Entry 1O7D (X-ray diffraction, 2.70 A resolution); this record covers chains C and D of the 5 polymer chains in the assembly.

# Chain C
Name: Lysosomal alpha-mannosidase
From: Bos taurus
Notes: EC 3.2.1.24; fragment: alpha-mannosidase c peptide, residues 432-590
Reference sequence: Q29451 (MA2B1_BOVIN); the author numbering skips numbers that UniProt does not, so the offset changes along the chain: 431-558 = UniProt 433-560; 563-593 = UniProt 561-591
Chain sequence (159 residues; row label = number of the first residue in the row; note: 4 numbers in that range are skipped by the numbering (no residue carries them; nothing is unmodelled there)):
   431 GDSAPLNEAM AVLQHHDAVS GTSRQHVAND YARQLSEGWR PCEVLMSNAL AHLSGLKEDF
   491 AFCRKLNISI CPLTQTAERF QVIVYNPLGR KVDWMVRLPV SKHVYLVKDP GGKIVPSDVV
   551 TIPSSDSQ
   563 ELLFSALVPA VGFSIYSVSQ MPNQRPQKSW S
Disordered / not traced: 586-593
Covalently attached groups: glycan linked to N497
Bound ions: Zn2+: H446 (together with 2-amino-2-hydroxymethyl-propane-1,3-diol) (shared with 3 residues of chain A)
UniProt features mapped onto this chain:
  - binding site (Zn(2+)): H446
  - glycosylation: N497 (N-linked (GlcNAc...) asparagine)

# Chain D
Name: Lysosomal alpha-mannosidase
From: Bos taurus
Notes: EC 3.2.1.24; fragment: alpha-mannosidase d peptide, residues 592-873
Reference sequence: Q29451 (MA2B1_BOVIN); residues 603-884 here correspond to UniProt positions 592-873 (UniProt number = residue number - 11)
Chain sequence (282 residues; numbered 603 to 884; the number before each row is that of its first residue):
   603 RDLVIQNEYL RARFDPNTGL LMELENLEQN LLLPVRQAFY WYNASTGNNL SSQASGAYIF
   663 RPNQNKPLFV SHWAQTHLVK ASLVQEVHQN FSAWCSQVVR LYPRQRHLEL EWTVGPIPVG
   723 DGWGKEVISR FDTALATRGL FYTDSNGREI LERRRNYRPT WKLNQTEPVA GNYYPVNSRI
   783 YITDGNMQLT VLTDRSQGGS SLRDGSLELM VHRRLLKDDA RGVGEPLNKE GSGLWVRGRH
   843 LVLLDKKETA AARHRLQAEM EVLAPQVVLA QGGGARYRLE KA
Disordered / not traced: 630-632, 876-884
Covalently attached groups: N-acetylglucosamine (NAG) linked to N645, N692, N766
UniProt features mapped onto this chain:
  - glycosylation (N-linked (GlcNAc...) asparagine): N645, N651, N692, N766

# Chain C / chain D interface
Contacting residue pairs (59):
  T452(C) with Y660(D); V825(D)
  R454(C) with V825(D), hydrogen bond (side chain-backbone); G826(D); E827(D)
  Q455(C) with E827(D), hydrogen bond (backbone-side chain); K831(D); E832(D)
  M476(C) with Q868(D)
  L480(C) with V870(D), hydrophobic
  E488(C) with Q873(D)
  F490(C) with V870(D), hydrophobic; L871(D); A872(D), hydrophobic
  A491(C) with V870(D); L871(D), hydrogen bond (backbone-backbone)
  F492(C) with V870(D), hydrophobic
  C501(C) with L871(D), hydrophobic
  L503(C) with L871(D), hydrophobic; Q873(D)
  T504(C) with L871(D)
  R509(C) with Q873(D); G874(D), hydrogen bond (backbone-backbone); G875(D), hydrogen bond (backbone-backbone)
  F510(C) with A872(D); G874(D); G875(D)
  Q511(C) with L871(D); A872(D), hydrogen bond (backbone-backbone); G874(D)
  V512(C) with V870(D)
  I513(C) with Q868(D); V869(D); V870(D), hydrogen bond (backbone-backbone)
  V514(C) with P867(D), hydrophobic; Q868(D); V869(D), hydrophobic
  Y515(C) with P867(D); Q868(D), hydrogen bond (backbone-backbone)
  P517(C) with A866(D)
  L518(C) with E861(D); M862(D), hydrophobic; L865(D)
  R520(C) with E861(D), salt bridge
  D523(C) with R706(D), salt bridge
  W524(C) with P867(D), hydrophobic; V869(D), hydrophobic
  R527(C) with E688(D), salt bridge; R702(D); Y704(D), hydrogen bond
  D548(C) with S684(D), hydrogen bond; L685(D)
  P553(C) with H679(D); V681(D), hydrophobic; H690(D)
  L565(C) with L685(D); V686(D), hydrophobic
  F566(C) with L685(D)
  S567(C) with R706(D)
Other interface residues (no listed pair), chain C (42 interface residues in all): S453, L486, D489, C493, N497, I498, A507, M525, L528, P546, S547, V550
Other interface residues (no listed pair), chain D (34 interface residues in all): A659, A683, N830, W837, R839

# Summary
The interface between chain C and chain D involves 42 residues on one side and 34 on the other, with 10
hydrogen bonds and 3 salt bridges. Among the polar pairs are R520(C)-E861(D), D523(C)-R706(D) and
R527(C)-E688(D). Covalently linked N-acetylglucosamine: at N645(D), N692(D) and N766(D).
Here chain C is Lysosomal alpha-mannosidase and chain D is Lysosomal alpha-mannosidase, both from Bos taurus.
Entry 1O7D (The structure of the bovine lysosomal a-mannosidase suggests a novel mechanism for low pH
activation) was determined by X-ray diffraction.
